1KB5 - chains A and L of the 4 polymer chains in the assembly; structure by X-ray diffraction, 2.50 A resolution.

Chain A:
Name: KB5-C20 T-cell antigen receptor
Organism: Mus musculus
Notes: fragment: fv fragment, variable domain
Sequence (115 residues; each row starts with the number of its first residue; note: 5 numbers in that range are skipped by the numbering (no residue carries them; nothing is unmodelled there)):
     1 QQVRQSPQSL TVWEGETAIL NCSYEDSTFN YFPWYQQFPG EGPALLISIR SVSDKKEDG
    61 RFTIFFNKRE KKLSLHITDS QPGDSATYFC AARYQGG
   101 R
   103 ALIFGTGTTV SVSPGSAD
Disulfide bonds: C22-C90

Chain L:
Name: Antibody desire-1
Organism: Mus musculus
Notes: fragment: fab
Reference sequence: P01837 (KAC_MOUSE); aligned to UniProt positions 1-212 over residues 3-214 (the alignment contains insertions or deletions, so no single offset holds)
Sequence (214 residues; numbered 1 to 214; the number before each row is that of its first residue):
     1 DIQMTQSPAS LSASVGETVT ITCRASKNIY SYLAWYQQKQ GKSPQLLVYN AKTLGEGVPS
    61 RFSGSGSGTQ FSLKINSLQP EDFGSYYCQH HYGTPYTFGG GTKLEIKRAD AAPTVSIFPP
   121 SSEQLTSGGA SVVCFLNNFY PKDINVKWKI DGSERQNGVL NSWTDQDSKD STYSMSSTLT
   181 LTKDEYERHN SYTCEATHKT STSPIVKSFN RNEC
Differences from the reference sequence: conflict K27 (Glu in P01837), G55 (Ala in P01837), Y96 (Leu in P01837), G100 (Ala in P01837), I106 (Leu in P01837)
Disulfide bonds: C23-C88, C134-C194

Interface between chain A and chain L:
Residue-residue contacts (5; chain A residue first):
  Q95(A) - N50(L)  hydrogen bond (backbone-side chain)
  G96(A) - Y32(L)  hydrogen bond (backbone-side chain)
  G96(A) - N50(L)
  R101(A) - Y32(L)
  R101(A) - G93(L)
Also at the interface, not in a pair above, chain A (4 interface residues in all): G97
Also at the interface, not in a pair above, chain L (5 interface residues in all): T53, H91

Overview:
The interface between chain A and chain L involves 4 residues on one side and 5 on the other; the contacts
include 2 hydrogen bonds. Among the polar pairs are Q95(A)-N50(L) and G96(A)-Y32(L).
Here chain A is KB5-C20 T-cell antigen receptor and chain L is Antibody desire-1, both from Mus musculus.
Entry 1KB5 (Murine T-cell receptor variable domain/fab complex) was determined by X-ray diffraction.
